Entry 9PBA (electron microscopy, 3.47 A resolution); this record covers chains F and I of the 12 polymer chains in the assembly.

[Chain F]
Name: Vesicle-fusing ATPase
Organism: Cricetulus griseus
Notes: EC 3.6.4.6
Reference sequence: P18708 (NSF_CRIGR); numbering as in UniProt (aligned over 1-744)
Sequence (747 residues; row label = number of the first residue in the row; numbers below 1 keep their minus sign (Gly-2 is residue -2)):
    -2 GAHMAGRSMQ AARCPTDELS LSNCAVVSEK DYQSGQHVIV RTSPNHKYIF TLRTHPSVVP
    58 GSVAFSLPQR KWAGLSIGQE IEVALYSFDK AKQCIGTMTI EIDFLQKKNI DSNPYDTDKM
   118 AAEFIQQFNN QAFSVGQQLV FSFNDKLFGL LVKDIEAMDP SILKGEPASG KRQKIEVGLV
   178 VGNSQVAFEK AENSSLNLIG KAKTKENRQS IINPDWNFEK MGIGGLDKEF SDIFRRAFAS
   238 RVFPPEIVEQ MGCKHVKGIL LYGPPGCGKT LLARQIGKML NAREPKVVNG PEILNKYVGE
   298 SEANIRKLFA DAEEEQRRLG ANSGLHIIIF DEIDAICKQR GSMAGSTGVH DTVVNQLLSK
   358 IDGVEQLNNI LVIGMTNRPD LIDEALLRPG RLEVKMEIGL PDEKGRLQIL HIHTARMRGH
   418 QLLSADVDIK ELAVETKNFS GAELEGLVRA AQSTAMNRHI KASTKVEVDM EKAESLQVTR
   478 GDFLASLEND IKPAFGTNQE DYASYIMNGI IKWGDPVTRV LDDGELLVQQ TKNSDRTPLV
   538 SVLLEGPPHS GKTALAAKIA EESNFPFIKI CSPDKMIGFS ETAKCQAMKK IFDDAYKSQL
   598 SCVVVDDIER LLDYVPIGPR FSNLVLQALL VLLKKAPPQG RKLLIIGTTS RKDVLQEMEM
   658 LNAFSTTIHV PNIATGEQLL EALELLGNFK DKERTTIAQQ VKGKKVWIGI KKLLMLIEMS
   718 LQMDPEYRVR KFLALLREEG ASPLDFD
Disordered / not traced: -2 to 211, 243-251, 336-344, 741-744
Construct notes: expression tag (-2 to 0)
Ligand contacts:
  - ATP (adenosine-5'-triphosphate), molecule 1: Gly219, Ile220, Gly221, Pro262, Gly263, Cys264, Gly265, Lys266, Thr267, Leu268, Glu329, Asn374, Ile406, His410, Ser437, Gly438, Ala439
  - ATP, molecule 2: Ile503, Met504, Asn505, Gly506, Ile507, Ile508, Trp510, Pro545, His546, Ser547, Gly548, Lys549, Thr550, Ala551, Leu552, Asp604, Ile707, Lys708
Swiss-Prot annotation at these positions:
  - binding site (ATP): Asn505 to Trp510, Pro545 to Leu552
  - binding site (Mg(2+)): Thr550
  - modified residue: Lys105 (N6-acetyllysine), Ser207 (Phosphoserine), Tyr259 (Phosphotyrosine), Ser569 (Phosphoserine)
What the authors report for this chain:
  - post-translational modification sites: Ser207 (citing earlier work)

[Chain I]
Name: Synaptosomal-associated protein 25
Organism: Rattus norvegicus
Reference sequence: P60881 (SNP25_RAT); residues 1-206 here = UniProt positions 1-206
Sequence (222 residues; numbered -15 to 206; the number before each row is that of its first residue; numbers below 1 keep their minus sign (Met-15 is residue -15)):
   -15 MGSSHHHHHH SQDPNSMAED ADMRNELEEM QRRADQLADE SLESTRRMLQ LVEESKDAGI
    45 RTLVMLDEQG EQLERIEEGM DQINKDMKEA EKNLTDLGKF AGLAVAPANK LKSSDAYKKA
   105 WGNNQDGVVA SQPARVVDER EQMAISGGFI RRVTNDAREN EMDENLEQVS GIIGNLRHMA
   165 LDMGNEIDTQ NRQIDRIMEK ADSNKTRIDE ANQRATKMLG SG
Disordered / not traced: -15 to 0, 83-131, 205-206
Construct notes: expression tag (-15 to 0); conflict Ala85 (Cys in P60881), Ala88 (Cys in P60881), Ala90 (Cys in P60881), Ala92 (Cys in P60881)
Swiss-Prot annotation at these positions:
  - region: Gly111 to Val120 (Interaction with ZDHHC13 and ZDHHC17)
  - site ((Microbial infection) Cleavage): Arg180, Ile181, Gln197, Arg198
  - modified residue: Thr138 (Phosphothreonine), Ser154 (Phosphoserine), Ser187 (Phosphoserine)

[Chain F / chain I interface]
Pairs across the interface - 9 pairs, chain F then chain I:
  Lys293(F) - Met14(I)
  Lys293(F) - Gln15(I)
  Tyr294(F) - Gln15(I)
  Tyr294(F) - Arg17(I)
  Tyr294(F) - Ala18(I)
  Tyr294(F) - Asp19(I)
  Val295(F) - Met14(I)  hydrophobic
  Val295(F) - Arg17(I)
  Val346(F) - Met14(I)  hydrophobic
Interface residues without a listed pair, chain I (6 interface residues in all): Arg16

[Summary]
4 residues of chain F and 6 residues of chain I are in contact. Bound to chain F: ATP. UniProt lists 14
ATP-binding residues and Mg2+-binding residue Thr550(F) on chain F. The paper reports a modification site at
Ser207(F).
Chain F is Vesicle-fusing ATPase (Cricetulus griseus) and chain I is Synaptosomal-associated protein 25
(Rattus norvegicus); the structure, 21bin20S complex (NSF-alphaSNAP-2:1 syntaxin-1a:SNAP-25), non-hydrolyzing,
class 9, was determined by electron microscopy together with 9OJR, 9OJU, 9OJZ, 9OK3, 9OK5, 9OKC and 17 further
entries from the same study.
